6LXW - chains A and B of the 7 polymer chains in the assembly; structure by electron microscopy, 3.27 A resolution.

[Chain A (and B)]
Name: Interleukin-2, Immunoglobulin heavy constant alpha 1
From: Homo sapiens
Notes: chain B of this document is another copy of the same molecule, construct and numbering; everything in this record applies to it too
UniProt: chimeric construct of P60568, P01876: residues 182-202 from P60568 (IL2_HUMAN) positions 1-21 (UniProt number = residue number - 181); residues 241-472 from P01876 positions 122-353 (UniProt number = residue number - 119)
Chain sequence (291 residues; numbered 182 to 472; the number before each row is that of its first residue):
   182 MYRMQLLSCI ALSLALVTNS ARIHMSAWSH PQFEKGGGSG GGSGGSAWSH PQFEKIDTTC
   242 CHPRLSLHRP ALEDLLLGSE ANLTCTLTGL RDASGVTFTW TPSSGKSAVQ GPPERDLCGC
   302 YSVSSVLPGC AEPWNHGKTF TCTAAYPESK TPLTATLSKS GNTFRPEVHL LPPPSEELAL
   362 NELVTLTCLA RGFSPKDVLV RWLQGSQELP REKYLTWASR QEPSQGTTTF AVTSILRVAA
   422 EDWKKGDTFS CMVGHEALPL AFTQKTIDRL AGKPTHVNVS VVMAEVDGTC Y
Unresolved in the structure: 182-243, 454-457 (chain B: 182-243, 453-456, 466-472)
Construct notes: linker (203-240)
UniProt features mapped onto this chain:
  - glycosylation: N263 (N-linked (GlcNAc...) (complex) asparagine)
Cystine bridges: C266-C323, C369-C432

[Interface between chain A and chain B]
Residue-residue contacts - 63 pairs, chain A then chain B:
  E348(A) with E363(B)
  H350(A) with P355(B); E357(B), salt bridge; E358(B), salt bridge
  L352(A) with P353(B)
  P353(A) with L352(B)
  P355(A) with H350(B); L352(B), hydrophobic
  E357(A) with H350(B), salt bridge; K446(B), salt bridge
  E358(A) with H350(B), salt bridge
  T366(A) with L370(B); R372(B)
  T368(A) with L352(B)
  L370(A) with T366(B)
  R372(A) with R418(B)
  E393(A) with P404(B)
  K394(A) with P404(B)
  Y395(A) with P404(B)
  L396(A) with R401(B); Q402(B); E403(B); P404(B)
  T397(A) with R401(B), hydrogen bond (backbone-side chain)
  W398(A) with W398(B); A399(B), hydrogen bond (side chain-backbone); R401(B); A412(B), hydrophobic; T414(B)
  A399(A) with W398(B), hydrogen bond (backbone-side chain); R401(B)
  R401(A) with L396(B); T397(B); W398(B); A399(B)
  Q402(A) with L396(B)
  P404(A) with E393(B); K394(B); L396(B)
  Q406(A) with L364(B)
  A412(A) with W398(B), hydrogen bond (backbone-side chain)
  V413(A) with W398(B)
  T414(A) with W398(B); T414(B)
  I416(A) with L370(B), hydrophobic
  R418(A) with R372(B)
  K446(A) with E357(B), salt bridge
  V458(A) with H457(B); V458(B); N459(B)
  N459(A) with N459(B)
  V460(A) with N459(B); V460(B); S461(B), hydrogen bond (backbone-backbone)
  S461(A) with S461(B); V463(B)
  V462(A) with S461(B); V462(B); V463(B), hydrogen bond (backbone-backbone)
  V463(A) with V463(B)
  M464(A) with M464(B); A465(B), hydrogen bond (backbone-backbone)
  V467(A) with M464(B), hydrophobic
Also at the interface, not in a pair above, chain A (39 interface residues in all): V349, E403, A465
Also at the interface, not in a pair above, chain B (38 interface residues in all): T368, Y395, V413, I416

[Summary]
39 residues of chain A and 38 residues of chain B are in contact, with 7 hydrogen bonds and 6 salt bridges.
Polar contacts include H350(A)-E357(B), H350(A)-E358(B) and E357(A)-K446(B).
Both chains are Interleukin-2, Immunoglobulin heavy constant alpha 1 (Homo sapiens). Entry 6LXW (Cryo-EM
structure of human secretory immunoglobulin A in complex with the N-terminal domain of SpsA) was determined by
electron microscopy, deposited together with 6LX3.
